PDB entry 1FIC | X-ray diffraction, 2.50 A resolution | chains A and B

# Chain A (and B)
Protein: Gamma fibrinogen
From: Homo sapiens
Notes: fragment: 30 kd carboxyl terminal fragment; chain B of this document is another copy of the same molecule, construct and numbering; everything in this record applies to it too
UniProt: P02679 (FIBG_HUMAN); residues 143-411 here correspond to UniProt positions 169-437 (UniProt number = residue number + 26)
Chain sequence (269 residues; row label = number of the first residue in the row):
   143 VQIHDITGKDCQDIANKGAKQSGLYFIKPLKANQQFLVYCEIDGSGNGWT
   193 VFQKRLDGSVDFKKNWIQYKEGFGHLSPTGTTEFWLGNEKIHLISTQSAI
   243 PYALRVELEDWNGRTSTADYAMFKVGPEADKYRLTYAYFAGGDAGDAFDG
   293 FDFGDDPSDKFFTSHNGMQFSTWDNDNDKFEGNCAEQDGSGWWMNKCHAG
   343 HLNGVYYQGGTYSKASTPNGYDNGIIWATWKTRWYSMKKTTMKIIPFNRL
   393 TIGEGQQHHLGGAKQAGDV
Unresolved in the structure: 143, 404-411 (chain B: 393-396, 404-411)
Disulfides: Cys153-Cys182, Cys326-Cys339
Ion coordination: Ca2+: Asp318, Asp320, Phe322, Gly324
UniProt features mapped onto this chain:
  - region: Thr374 to Glu396 (Gamma-chain polymerization, binding amino end of another fibrin alpha chain)
  - binding site (Ca(2+)): Asp318, Asp320, Phe322, Gly324
  - glycosylation: Asn308 (N-linked (GlcNAc...) asparagine)
  - cross-link: Gln398 (Isoglutamyl lysine isopeptide (Gln-Lys) (interchain with K-432)), Lys406 (Isoglutamyl lysine isopeptide (Lys-Gln) (interchain with Q-424))

# Interface between chain A and chain B
Pairs across the interface - 28 pairs, chain A then chain B:
  Asn254(A) with Gln350(B)
  Arg256(A) with Asp199(B)
  Asp294(A) with Gln210(B), hydrogen bond (backbone-side chain)
  Phe295(A) with Lys205(B); Gln210(B)
  Gly296(A) with Asn207(B), hydrogen bond (backbone-side chain); Gln210(B); Trp315(B)
  Asp297(A) with Trp315(B)
  Trp372(A) with Ser201(B)
  Lys373(A) with Ser201(B)
  Thr374(A) with Ser201(B); Asp203(B)
  Gln398(A) with Gln144(B); Ser219(B); Pro220(B)
  Gln399(A) with Leu218(B); Thr224(B)
  His400(A) with Leu179(B); His217(B); Leu218(B), hydrogen bond (backbone-backbone)
  His401(A) with Gly216(B); His217(B), hydrogen bond
  Leu402(A) with Gly214(B); Gly216(B), hydrogen bond (backbone-backbone); Leu218(B), hydrophobic; Trp227(B)
  Gly403(A) with Gly216(B), hydrogen bond (backbone-backbone)
Interface residues without a listed pair, chain A (19 interface residues in all): Phe293, Ala357, Arg375, Gly397
Interface residues without a listed pair, chain B (25 interface residues in all): Leu166, Gly200, Lys206, Phe215, Phe226, Leu228, Pro360

# Summary
19 residues of chain A face 25 of chain B across their interface, with 6 hydrogen bonds. Polar pairs include
Asp294(A)-Gln210(B), Gly296(A)-Asn207(B) and His401(A)-His217(B). Asp318(A), Asp320(A), Phe322(A) and
Gly324(A) coordinate Ca2+. Curated annotation (UniProt) lists 4 Ca2+-binding residues on chain A.
Chain A and chain B are both Gamma fibrinogen (Homo sapiens); the structure, Structure of human gamma
fibrinogen 30 kd carboxyl terminal fragment, was determined by X-ray diffraction together with 1FIB and 1FID
from the same study.
